3WGI - chains A and E of the 4 polymer chains in the assembly; structure by X-ray diffraction, 3.25 A resolution.

Chain A:
Molecule: Redox-sensing transcriptional repressor rex
Organism: Thermoanaerobacter ethanolicus
UniProt: D5KM69 (D5KM69_THEET); numbering as in UniProt (aligned over 1-224)
Chain sequence (224 residues; row label = number of the first residue in the row):
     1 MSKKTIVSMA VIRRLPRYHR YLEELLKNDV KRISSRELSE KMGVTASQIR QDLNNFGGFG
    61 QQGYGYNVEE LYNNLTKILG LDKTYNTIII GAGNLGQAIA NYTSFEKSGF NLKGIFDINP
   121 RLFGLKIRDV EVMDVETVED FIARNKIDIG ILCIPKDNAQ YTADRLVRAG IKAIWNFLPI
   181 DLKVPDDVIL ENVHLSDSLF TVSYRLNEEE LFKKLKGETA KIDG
Not modelled in the structure: 1-3, 221-224
Small-molecule neighbours:
  - beta-NAD+ (NAJ; nicotinamide-adenine-dinucleotide (acidic form)), molecule 1: Ile-90, Gly-91, Ala-92, Gly-93, Asn-94, Leu-95, Gly-96, Phe-116, Asp-117, Ile-118, Asn-119, Leu-122, Val-135, Cys-153, Ile-154, Pro-155, Lys-156, Thr-162, Phe-177, Leu-178, Pro-179, Leu-195, Ser-196
  - beta-NAD+ (NAJ), molecule 2: Ala-98, Ile-99, Tyr-102, Phe-105
Reported in the primary citation:
  - conformationally variable residues: Tyr-102, Asp-129, Pro-179
  - binding site for beta-NAD+: Leu-95, Ala-98, Ile-99, Tyr-102, Phe-105, Leu-195
  - binding site for the 24-nt DNA strand: Arg-14, Ser-47, Gln-51
  - binding site for the 24-nt DNA strand (chain E): Arg-50, Gln-51
  - specificity-determining residues: Ser-47, Gln-51

Chain E:
Molecule: 24-nt DNA strand
Sequence (24 nucleotides; each row starts with the number of its first residue):
   299 TAGATTGTTA ATCGATTAAC AATC

How chain A and chain E interact:
Residue-residue contacts - 22 pairs, chain A then chain E:
  Ser-34(A) with DT304(E), phosphate contact
  Ser-35(A) with DT304(E), hydrogen bond to the phosphate
  Arg-50(A) with DT304(E), salt bridge to the phosphate; DG305(E), hydrogen bond to the base; DT306(E), base contact
  Gln-51(A) with DT306(E), base contact
  Asn-54(A) with DG305(E), phosphate contact; DT306(E), base contact
  Gly-58(A) with DG305(E), phosphate contact
  Phe-59(A) with DG305(E), hydrogen bond to the phosphate
  Gly-60(A) with DT304(E), phosphate contact; DG305(E), hydrogen bond to the phosphate
  Gln-61(A) with DT304(E), sugar contact
  Gln-62(A) with DT303(E), base contact; DT304(E), base contact
  Gly-63(A) with DA302(E), base contact; DT303(E), hydrogen bond to the sugar
  Tyr-64(A) with DT303(E), sugar contact
  Gly-65(A) with DT303(E), sugar contact; DT304(E), phosphate contact
  Tyr-66(A) with DT304(E), phosphate contact; DG305(E), hydrogen bond to the phosphate
Other interface residues (no listed pair), chain A (15 interface residues in all): Arg-36
Other interface residues (no listed pair), chain E (7 interface residues in all): DG301, DT307

In short:
Chain A and chain E form an interface of 15 and 7 residues respectively; the contacts include 6 hydrogen bonds
and 1 salt bridge. Polar pairs include Arg-50(A)/DG305(E), Gly-63(A)/DT303(E) and Ser-35(A)/DT304(E). The
paper reports a binding site for beta-NAD+ at Leu-95(A), Ala-98(A) and Ile-99(A) among others; a binding site
for the 24-nt DNA strand at Arg-14(A), Ser-47(A) and Gln-51(A).
Chain A is Redox-sensing transcriptional repressor rex (Thermoanaerobacter ethanolicus) and chain E is a 24-nt
DNA strand; the structure, Crystal structure of RSP in complex with beta-NAD+ and operator DNA, was determined
by X-ray diffraction, deposited together with 3WG9 and 3WGH.
